PDB entry 2XE3 | X-ray diffraction, 2.85 A resolution | chain A

# Chain A
Molecule: Outer membrane porin C
Organism: Escherichia coli
UniProt: Q9K597 (Q9K597_ECOLX); residues 1-343 here correspond to UniProt positions 22-364 (UniProt number = residue number + 21)
Amino-acid sequence (343 residues; row label = number of the first residue in the row):
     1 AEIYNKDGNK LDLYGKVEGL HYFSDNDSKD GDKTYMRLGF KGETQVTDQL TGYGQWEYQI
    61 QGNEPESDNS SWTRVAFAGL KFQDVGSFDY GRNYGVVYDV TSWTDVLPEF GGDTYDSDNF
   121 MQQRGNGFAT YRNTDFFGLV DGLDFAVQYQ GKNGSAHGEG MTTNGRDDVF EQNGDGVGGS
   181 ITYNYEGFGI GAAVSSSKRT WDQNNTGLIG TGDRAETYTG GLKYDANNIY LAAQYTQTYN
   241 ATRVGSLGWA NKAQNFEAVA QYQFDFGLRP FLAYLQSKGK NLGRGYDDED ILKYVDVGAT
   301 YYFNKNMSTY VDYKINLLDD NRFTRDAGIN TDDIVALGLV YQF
Reported in the primary citation:
  - self-association interface (contacts with another copy of this molecule); pairs are residue here / residue on that copy: Glu66-Arg124 (salt bridge)
  - conformationally variable residues (loop rearrangement): Glu109
  - contacts within the chain: Lys16-Glu18

# Summary
The paper reports conformational variability at Glu109; a self-association interface involving Glu66 and
Arg124.
Chain A is Outer membrane porin C (Escherichia coli); the structure, OmpC28, was determined by X-ray
diffraction (same publication as 2XG6, 2XE5, 2XE1 and 2XE2).
